5BWH - chains B and C of the 4 polymer chains in the assembly; structure by X-ray diffraction, 1.46 A resolution.

[Chain B (and C)]
Name: Homoprotocatechuate 2,3-dioxygenase
Organism: Brevibacterium fuscum
Notes: chain C of this document is another copy of the same molecule, construct and numbering; everything in this record applies to it too
UniProt: Q45135 (Q45135_9MICO); residues 1-365 here = UniProt positions 1-365
Sequence (365 residues; numbered 1 to 365; the number before each row is that of its first residue):
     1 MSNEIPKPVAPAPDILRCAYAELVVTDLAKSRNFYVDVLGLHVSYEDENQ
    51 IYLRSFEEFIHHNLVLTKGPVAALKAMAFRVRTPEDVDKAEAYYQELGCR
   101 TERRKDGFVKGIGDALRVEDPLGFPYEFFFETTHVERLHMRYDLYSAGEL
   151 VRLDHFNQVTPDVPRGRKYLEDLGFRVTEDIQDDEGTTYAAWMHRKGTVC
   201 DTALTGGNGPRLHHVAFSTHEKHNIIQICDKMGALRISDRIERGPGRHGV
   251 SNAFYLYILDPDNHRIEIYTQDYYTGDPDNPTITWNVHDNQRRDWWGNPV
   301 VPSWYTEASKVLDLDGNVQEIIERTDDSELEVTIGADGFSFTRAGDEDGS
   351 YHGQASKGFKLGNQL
Not modelled in the structure: 1-3, 363-365 (chain C: 1-3, 361-365)
Construct notes: engineered mutation Cys200 (His in Q45135)
Ion coordination: Fe2+: His155, His214, Glu267; Ca2+: Asp184, Glu185 (shared with 2 residues of chain A)
Reported in the primary citation:
  - mutagenesis - H200C: decreased catalytic activity on HPCA

[Chain B / chain C interface]
Contacting residue pairs (19):
  Met140(B) - Ala234(C)
  Tyr142(B) - Gln227(C)  hydrogen bond (backbone-side chain)
  Tyr142(B) - Asp230(C)
  Tyr142(B) - Lys231(C)
  Tyr142(B) - Ala234(C)
  Asp143(B) - Ala234(C)
  Asp143(B) - Leu235(C)
  Tyr145(B) - Gln227(C)
  Ala147(B) - Tyr145(C)  hydrophobic
  Ala147(B) - Ala147(C)
  His223(B) - His223(C)  hydrogen bond
  Gln227(B) - Tyr142(C)  hydrogen bond (side chain-backbone)
  Gln227(B) - Tyr145(C)
  Asp230(B) - Tyr142(C)
  Lys231(B) - Tyr142(C)
  Ala234(B) - Met140(C)
  Ala234(B) - Tyr142(C)
  Ala234(B) - Asp143(C)
  Leu235(B) - Asp143(C)
Also at the interface, not in a pair above, chain B (14 interface residues in all): Arg141, Ser146, Glu221
Also at the interface, not in a pair above, chain C (14 interface residues in all): Arg141, Ser146, Glu221

[Summary]
Chain B and chain C each contribute 14 residues to their interface; the contacts include 3 hydrogen bonds.
Among the polar pairs are Tyr142(B)-Gln227(C) and His223(B)-His223(C). Asp184(B) and Glu185(B) coordinate
Ca2+. The Fe2+ site is built by His155(B), His214(B) and Glu267(B). From the paper: H200C of chain B reduces
catalytic activity on HPCA.
Chain B and chain C are both Homoprotocatechuate 2,3-dioxygenase (Brevibacterium fuscum); the structure,
Structure of H200C variant of Homoprotocatechuate 2,3-Dioxygenase from B.fuscum in complex with HPCA at 1.46
Ang ..., was determined by X-ray diffraction (same publication as 5BWG).
